4ZM5 - chains B and C of the 3 polymer chains in the assembly; structure by X-ray diffraction, 2.47 A resolution.

== Chain B (and C) ==
Name: Chain length determinant protein
Organism: Shigella flexneri
Notes: chain C of this document is another copy of the same molecule, construct and numbering; everything in this record applies to it too
UniProtKB: P37792 (WZZB_SHIFL); residues 4-243 here correspond to UniProt positions 54-293 (UniProt number = residue number + 50)
Sequence (243 residues; row label = number of the first residue in the row):
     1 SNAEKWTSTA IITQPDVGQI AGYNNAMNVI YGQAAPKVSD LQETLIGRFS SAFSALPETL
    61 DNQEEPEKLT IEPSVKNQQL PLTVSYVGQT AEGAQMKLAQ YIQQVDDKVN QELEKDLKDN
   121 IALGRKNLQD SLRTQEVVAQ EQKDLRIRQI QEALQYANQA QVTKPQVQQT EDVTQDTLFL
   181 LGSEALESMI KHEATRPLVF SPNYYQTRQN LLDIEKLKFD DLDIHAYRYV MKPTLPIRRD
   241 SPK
Disordered / not traced: 1-4, 242-243 (chain C: 1-3, 58-67, 241-243)
Construct notes: expression tag (1-3); engineered mutation P57 (Ala107 in P37792)
Bound ions: Mg2+ near Q135 (its only coordinating residue here)

== How chain B and chain C interact ==
Contacting residue pairs (92):
  Y31(B) - V38(C)
  A34(B) - K37(C)
  A35(B) - K37(C)
  R48(B) - D16(C)  salt bridge
  R48(B) - R228(C)
  S50(B) - Q78(C)  hydrogen bond
  S51(B) - P81(C)
  S51(B) - V230(C)
  S54(B) - I11(C)
  S54(B) - S74(C)
  S54(B) - P81(C)
  A55(B) - I11(C)  hydrophobic
  A55(B) - M231(C)
  E58(B) - T9(C)
  E58(B) - I11(C)
  E58(B) - M231(C)
  T59(B) - M231(C)
  N62(B) - L235(C)  hydrogen bond (side chain-backbone)
  N62(B) - P236(C)
  N62(B) - I237(C)  hydrogen bond (side chain-backbone)
  Q63(B) - I237(C)
  Q63(B) - R238(C)  hydrogen bond (backbone-side chain)
  E64(B) - I237(C)
  E64(B) - R238(C)  hydrogen bond (backbone-side chain)
  P66(B) - R238(C)
  I71(B) - V75(C)
  P73(B) - K76(C)
  P73(B) - N77(C)
  K76(B) - K76(C)
  N77(B) - N77(C)  hydrogen bond (backbone-side chain)
  Q79(B) - N77(C)
  E112(B) - R228(C)  salt bridge
  K115(B) - D16(C)  salt bridge
  D116(B) - V17(C)
  D119(B) - V17(C)
  D119(B) - G18(C)  hydrogen bond (side chain-backbone)
  N120(B) - V17(C)
  L123(B) - A21(C)
  L123(B) - N24(C)
  L123(B) - V38(C)  hydrophobic
  K126(B) - N25(C)
  N127(B) - N25(C)
  N127(B) - N28(C)  hydrogen bond
  D130(B) - N25(C)
  R133(B) - D213(C)  salt bridge
  T134(B) - Q209(C)
  T134(B) - D213(C)
  V137(B) - Q209(C)
  V138(B) - Q206(C)
  E141(B) - Y205(C)
  E141(B) - R208(C)  salt bridge
  L145(B) - P197(C)  hydrophobic
  L145(B) - L198(C)
  R148(B) - P197(C)
  Q149(B) - V199(C)
  E152(B) - H192(C)
  E152(B) - T195(C)  hydrogen bond
  E152(B) - P197(C)
  Q155(B) - S188(C)
  Q155(B) - H192(C)  hydrogen bond
  Y156(B) - S188(C)
  Y156(B) - M189(C)  hydrophobic
  Q159(B) - E184(C)  hydrogen bond (side chain-backbone)
  Q159(B) - E187(C)
  Q159(B) - S188(C)
  Q159(B) - K191(C)
  A160(B) - K164(C)  hydrogen bond (backbone-side chain)
  A160(B) - E184(C)
  Q161(B) - K164(C)
  Q166(B) - V167(C)
  V167(B) - V167(C)  hydrophobic
  V167(B) - T170(C)
  Q168(B) - Q168(C)  hydrogen bond (backbone-backbone)
  Q169(B) - Q168(C)
  Q169(B) - Q169(C)  hydrogen bond
  Q169(B) - T170(C)  hydrogen bond (backbone-backbone)
  T170(B) - T170(C)  hydrogen bond
  D172(B) - T170(C)
  Q175(B) - R196(C)
  Q175(B) - P197(C)
  D176(B) - R146(C)  salt bridge
  D176(B) - I150(C)
  D176(B) - L181(C)
  D176(B) - M189(C)
  D176(B) - R196(C)  salt bridge
  T177(B) - V173(C)
  F179(B) - P165(C)  hydrophobic
  F179(B) - L181(C)
  F179(B) - A185(C)  hydrophobic
  F179(B) - M189(C)  hydrophobic
  L180(B) - P165(C)  hydrophobic
  L180(B) - V167(C)  hydrophobic
Other interface residues (no listed pair), chain B (63 interface residues in all): Q33, A52, D61, E72, Q78, L82, Q142, V162, E171, V173
Other interface residues (no listed pair), chain C (57 interface residues in all): V29, T83, L178, P202, N210, T234

== Summary ==
63 residues of chain B face 57 of chain C across their interface, with 16 hydrogen bonds and 7 salt bridges.
Among the polar pairs are R48(B)-D16(C), E112(B)-R228(C) and K115(B)-D16(C).
Chain B and chain C are both Chain length determinant protein (Shigella flexneri); the structure, Shigella
flexneri lipopolysaccharide O-antigen chain-length regulator WzzBSF - A107P mutant, was determined by X-ray
diffraction together with 4ZM1 from the same study.
